4OIP - chains C and H of the 9 polymer chains in the assembly; structure by X-ray diffraction, 3.40 A resolution.

== Chain C ==
Molecule: DNA-directed RNA polymerase subunit beta
From: Thermus thermophilus
Notes: EC 2.7.7.6
Reference sequence: Q8RQE9 (RPOB_THET8); residues 1-1119 here = UniProt positions 1-1119
Chain sequence (1119 residues; numbered 1 to 1119; the number before each row is that of its first residue):
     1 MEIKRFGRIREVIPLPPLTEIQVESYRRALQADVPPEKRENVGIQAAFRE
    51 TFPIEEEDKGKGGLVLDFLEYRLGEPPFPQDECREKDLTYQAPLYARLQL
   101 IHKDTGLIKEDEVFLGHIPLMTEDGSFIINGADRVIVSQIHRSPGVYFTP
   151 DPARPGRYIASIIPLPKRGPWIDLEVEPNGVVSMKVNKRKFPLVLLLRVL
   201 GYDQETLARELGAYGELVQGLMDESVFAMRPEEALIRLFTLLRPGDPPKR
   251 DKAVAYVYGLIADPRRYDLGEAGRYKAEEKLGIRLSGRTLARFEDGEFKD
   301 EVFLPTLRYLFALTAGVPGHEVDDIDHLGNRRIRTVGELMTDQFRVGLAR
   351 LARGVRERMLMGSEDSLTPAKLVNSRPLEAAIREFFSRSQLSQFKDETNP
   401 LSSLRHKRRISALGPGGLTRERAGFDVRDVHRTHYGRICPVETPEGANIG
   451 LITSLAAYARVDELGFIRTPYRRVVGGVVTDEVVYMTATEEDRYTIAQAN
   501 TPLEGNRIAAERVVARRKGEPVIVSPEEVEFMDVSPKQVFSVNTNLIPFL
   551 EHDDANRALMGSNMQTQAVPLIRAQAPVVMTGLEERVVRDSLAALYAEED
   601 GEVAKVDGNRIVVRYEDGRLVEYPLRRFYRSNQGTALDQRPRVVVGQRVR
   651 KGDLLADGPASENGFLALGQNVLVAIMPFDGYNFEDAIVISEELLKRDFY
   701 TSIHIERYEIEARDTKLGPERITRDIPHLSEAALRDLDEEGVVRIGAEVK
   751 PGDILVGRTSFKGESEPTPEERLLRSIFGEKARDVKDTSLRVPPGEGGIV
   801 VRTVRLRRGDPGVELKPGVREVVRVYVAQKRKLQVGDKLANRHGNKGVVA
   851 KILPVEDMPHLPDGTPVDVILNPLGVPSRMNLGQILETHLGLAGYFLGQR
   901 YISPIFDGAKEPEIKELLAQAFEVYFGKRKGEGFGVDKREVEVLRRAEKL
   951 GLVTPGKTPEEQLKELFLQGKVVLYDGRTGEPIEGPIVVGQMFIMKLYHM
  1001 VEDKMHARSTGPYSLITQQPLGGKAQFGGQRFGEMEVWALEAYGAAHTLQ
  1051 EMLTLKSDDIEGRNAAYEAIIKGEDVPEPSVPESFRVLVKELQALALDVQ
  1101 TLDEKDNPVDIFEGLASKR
Unresolved in the structure: 57-62, 1119
Ligand contacts: ATP (adenosine-5'-triphosphate): Arg557, Ser878, Arg879

== Chain H ==
Molecule: 27-nt DNA strand
Sequence (27 nucleotides; each row starts with the number of its first residue):
     1 TATAATGGGAGCTGTCACGGATGCAGG
Unresolved in the structure: 25-27

== Interface between chain C and chain H ==
Contacting residue pairs (22):
  Arg142(C) - DG14(H)  base contact
  Lys167(C) - DC12(H)  base contact
  Gly169(C) - DC12(H)  base contact
  Gly169(C) - DT13(H)  base contact
  Pro170(C) - DT13(H)  base contact
  Trp171(C) - DT13(H)  base contact
  Trp171(C) - DG14(H)  phosphate contact
  Arg243(C) - DG9(H)  hydrogen bond to the base
  Arg243(C) - DA10(H)  base contact
  Gly245(C) - DG7(H)  hydrogen bond to the base
  Pro247(C) - DG7(H)  base contact
  Tyr256(C) - DG11(H)  base contact
  Arg266(C) - DG11(H)  hydrogen bond to the base
  Ile325(C) - DG14(H)  base contact
  Asp326(C) - DG14(H)  hydrogen bond to the base
  Arg331(C) - DG14(H)  hydrogen bond to the base
  Leu418(C) - DG14(H)  base contact
  Glu421(C) - DT15(H)  sugar contact
  Arg422(C) - DT13(H)  sugar contact
  Arg422(C) - DG14(H)  hydrogen bond to the phosphate
  Arg422(C) - DT15(H)  sugar contact
  Val427(C) - DG14(H)  base contact
Also at the interface, not in a pair above, chain C (20 interface residues in all): Pro166, Asn187, Asp246

== Summary ==
Chain C and chain H form an interface of 20 and 8 residues respectively; the contacts include 6 hydrogen
bonds. Polar pairs include Arg243(C)-DG9(H), Gly245(C)-DG7(H) and Arg266(C)-DG11(H). Ligands of chain C: ATP.
Here chain C is DNA-directed RNA polymerase subunit beta (Thermus thermophilus) and chain H is a 27-nt DNA
strand. Entry 4OIP (Crystal structure of Thermus thermophilus transcription initiation complex soaked with
GE23077, ATP, and CMPcPP) was determined by X-ray diffraction together with 4MQ9, 4OIN, 4OIO, 4OIQ and 4OIR
from the same study.
